3I55 - chains 0 and Y of the 32 polymer chains in the assembly; structure by X-ray diffraction, 3.11 A resolution.

Chain 0:
Molecule: 23S ribosomal RNA
Organism: Haloarcula marismortui ATCC 43049
Sequence (2923 nucleotides; each row starts with the number of its first residue):
     1 GUUGGCUACUAUGCCAGCUGGUGGAUUGCUCGGCUCAGGCGCUGAUGAAG
    51 GACGUGCCAAGCUGCGAUAAGCUGUGGGGAGCCGCACGGAGGCGAAGAAC
   101 CACAGAUUUCCGAAUGAGAAUCUCUCUAACAAUUGCUUCGCGCAAUGAGG
   151 AACCCCGAGAACUGAAACAUCUCAGUAUCGGGAGGAACAGAAAACGCAAC
   201 GUGAUGUCGUUAGUAACCGCGAGUGAACGCGAUACAGCCCAAACCGAAGC
   251 CCUCACGGGCAAUGUGGUGUCAGGGCUACCUCUCAUCAGCCGACCGUCUU
   301 CACGAAGUCUCUUGGAAUAGAGCGUGAUACAGGGUGACAACCCCGUACUG
   351 AAGACCAGUACGCUGUGCGGUAGUGCCAGAGUAGCGGGGGUUGGAUAUCC
   401 CUCGCGAAUAACGCAGGCAUCGACUGCGAAGGCUAAACACAACCUGAGAC
   451 CGAUAGUGAACAAGUAGUGUGAACGAACGCUGCAAAGUACCCUCAGAAGG
   501 GAGGCGAAAUAGAGCAUGAAAUCAGUUGGCGAUCGAGCGACAGGGCAUAC
   551 AAGGUCCCUUGACGAAUGACCGAGACGCGAGUCUCCAGUAAGACUCACGG
   601 GAAGCCGAUGUUCUGUCGUACGUUUUGAAAAACGAGCCAGGGAGUGUGUC
   651 UGUAUGGCAAGUCUAACCGGAGUAUCCGGGGAGGCACAGGGAAACCGACA
   701 UGGCCGCAGGGCUUUGCCCGAGGGCCGCCGUCUUCAAGGGCGGGGAGCCA
   751 UGUGGACACGACCCGAAUCCGGACGAUCUACGCAUGGACAAGAUGAAGCG
   801 UGCCGAAAGGCACGUGGAAGUCUGUUAGAGUUGGUGUCCUACAAUACCCU
   851 CUCGUGAUCUAUGUGUAGGGGUGAAAGGCCCAUCGAGUCCGGCAACAGCU
   901 GGUUCCAAUCGAAACAUGUCGAAGCAUGACCUCCGCCGAGGUAGUCUGUG
   951 AGGUAGAGCGACCGAUUGGUGUGUCCGCCUCCGAGAGGAGUCGGCACACC
  1001 UGUCAAACUCCAAACUUACAGACGCUGUUUGACGCGGGGAUUCCGGUGCG
  1051 CGGGGUAAGCCUGUGUACCAGGAGGGGAACAACCCAGAGAUAGGUUAAGG
  1101 UCCCCAAGUGUGGAUUAAGUGUAAUCCUCUGAAGGUGGUCUCGAGCCCUA
  1151 GACAGCCGGGAGGUGAGCUUAGAAGCAGCUACCCUCUAAGAAAAGCGUAA
  1201 CAGCUUACCGGCCGAGGUUUGAGGCGCCCAAAAUGAUCGGGACUCAAAUC
  1251 CACCACCGAGACCUGUCCGUACCACUCAUACUGGUAAUCGAGUAGAUUGG
  1301 CGCUCUAAUUGGAUGGAAGCAGGGGCGAGAGCUCCUGUGGACCGAUUAGU
  1351 GACGAAAAUCCUGGCCAUAGUAGCAGCGAUAGUCGGGUGAGAACCCCGAC
  1401 GGCCUAAUGGAUAAGGGUUCCUCAGCACUGCUGAUCAGCUGAGGGUUAGC
  1451 CGGUCCUAAGUCUCACCGCAACUCGACUGAGACGAAAUGGGAAACAGGUU
  1501 AAUAUUCCUGUGCCAUCAUGCAGUGAAAGUUGACGCCCUGGGGUCGAUCA
  1551 CGCCGGGCAUUCGCCCGGUCGAACCGUCCAACUCCGUGGAAGCCGUAAUG
  1601 GCAGGAAGCGGACGAACGGCGGCAUAGGGAAACGUGAUUCAACCUGGGGC
  1651 CCAUGAAAAGACGAGCAUGAUGUCCGUACCGAGAACCGACACAGGUGUCC
  1701 AUGGCGGCGAAAGCCAAGGCCUGUCGGGAGCAACCAACGUUAGGGAAUUC
  1751 GGCAAGUUAGUCCCGUACCUUCGGAAGAAGGGAUGCCUGCUCCGGAACGG
  1801 AGCAGGUCGCAGUGACUCGGAAGCUCGGACUGUCUAGUAACAACAUAGGU
  1851 GACCGCAAAUCCGCAAGGACUCGUACGGUCACUGAAUCCUGCCCAGUGCA
  1901 GGUAUCUGAACACCUCGUACAAGAGGACGAAGGACCUGUCAACGGCGGGG
  1951 GUAACUAUGACCCUCUUAAGGUAGCGUAGUACCUUGCCGCAUCAGUAGCG
  2001 GCUUGCAUGAAUGGAUUAACCAGAGCUUCACUGUCCCAACGUUGGGCCCG
  2051 GUGAACUGUACAUUCCAGUGCGGAGUCUGGAGACACCCAGGGGGAAGCGA
  2101 AGACCCUAUGGAGCUUUACUGCAGGCUGUCGCUGAGACGUGGUCGCCGAU
  2151 GUGCAGCAUAGGUAGGAGUCGUUACAGAGGUACCCGCGCUAGCGGGCCAC
  2201 CCAGACAACAGUGAAAUACUACCCGUCGGUGACUGCGACUCUCACUCCGG
  2251 GAGGAGGACACCGAUAGCCGGGCAGUUUGACUGGGGCGGUACGCGCUCGA
  2301 AAAGAUAUCGAGCGCGCCCUAUGGUCAUCUCAGCCGGGACAGAGACCCGG
  2351 CGAAGAGUGCAAGAGCAAAAGAUGACUUGACAGUGUUCUUCCCAACGAGG
  2401 AACGCUGACGCGAAAGCGUGGUCUAGCGAACCAAUUAGCCUGCUUGAUGC
  2451 GGGCAAUUGAUGACAGAAAAGCUACCCUAGGGAUAACAGAGUCGUCACUC
  2501 GCAAGAGCACAUAUCGACCGAGUGGCUUGCUACCUCGAUGUCGGUUCCCU
  2551 CCAUCCUGCCCGUGCAGAAGCGGGCAAGGGUGAGGUUGUUCGCCUAUUAA
  2601 AGGAGGUCGUGAGCUGGGUUUAGACCGUCGUGAGACAGGUCGGCUGCUAU
  2651 CUACUGGGUGUGUAAUGGUGUCUGACAAGAACGACCGUAUAGUACGAGAG
  2701 GAACUACGGUUGGUGGCCACUGGUGUACCGGUUGUUCGAGAGAGCACGUG
  2751 CCGGGUAGCCACGCCACACGGGGUAAGAGCUGAACGCAUCUAAGCUCGAA
  2801 ACCCACUUGGAAAAGAGACACCGCCGAGGUCCCGCGUACAAGACGCGGUC
  2851 GAUAGACUCGGGGUGUGCGCGUCGAGGUAACGAGACGUUAAGCCCACGAG
  2901 CACUAACAGACCAAAGCCAUCAU
Unresolved in the structure: 1-9, 126-127, 715, 971-998, 1560, 1952-1963, 2137-2236, 2339-2343, 2665-2666, 2915-2923
Modified positions: 1MA (6-hydro-1-methyladenosine-5'-monophosphate) at position 628, OMU (o2'-methyluridine 5'-monophosphate) at position 2587, OMG (o2'-methylguanosine-5'-monophosphate) at position 2588, UR3 (3-methyluridine-5'-monophoshate) at position 2619, PSU (pseudouridine-5'-monophosphate) at position 2621
Metal / ion sites: Mg2+ site 1 near G28 (its only coordinating residue here); Na+ site 1: C40, G41; Na+ site 2 near G56 (its only coordinating residue here); Sr2+ site 1 near A86 (its only coordinating residue here); Na+ site 3 near U108 (its only coordinating residue here); Mg2+ site 2 near U115 (its only coordinating residue here); Na+ site 4 near C141 (its only coordinating residue here); Na+ site 5 near U146 (its only coordinating residue here); Mg2+ site 3: C162, U163, U2276; Na+ site 6: A165, A166; Mg2+ site 4 near A166 (its only coordinating residue here); Mg2+ site 5: A167, C168; 67 more Mg2+ sites not listed; 43 more Na+ sites not listed; 37 more Sr2+ sites not listed
Small-molecule neighbours: Mycalamide A (MYL): A2430, C2431, C2432, A2433, G2459, A2460

Chain Y:
Name: 50S ribosomal protein L32e
Organism: Haloarcula marismortui
Reference sequence: P12736 (RL32_HALMA); residues 0-240 here correspond to UniProt positions 1-241 (UniProt number = residue number + 1)
Chain sequence (241 residues; each row starts with the number of its first residue; numbering starts at 0):
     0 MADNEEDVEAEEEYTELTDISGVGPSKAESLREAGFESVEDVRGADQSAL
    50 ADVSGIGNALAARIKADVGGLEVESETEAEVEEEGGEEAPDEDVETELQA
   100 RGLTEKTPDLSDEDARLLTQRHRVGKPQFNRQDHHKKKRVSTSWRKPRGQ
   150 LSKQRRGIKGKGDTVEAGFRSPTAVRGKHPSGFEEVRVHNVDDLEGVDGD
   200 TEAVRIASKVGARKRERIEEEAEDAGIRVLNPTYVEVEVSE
Unresolved in the structure: 0-94, 237-240
Metal / ion sites: Mg2+: His133, Lys136, Val139

Chain 0 / chain Y interface:
Residue-residue contacts (170; chain 0 residue first):
  G320(0) - Arg212(Y)  hydrogen bond to the sugar
  A521(0) - Lys137(Y)  salt bridge to the phosphate
  U522(0) - Lys137(Y)  salt bridge to the phosphate
  G537(0) - Lys135(Y)  hydrogen bond to the sugar
  G537(0) - Lys160(Y)  sugar contact
  C538(0) - His134(Y)  salt bridge to the phosphate
  C538(0) - Lys135(Y)  phosphate contact
  G539(0) - His134(Y)  hydrogen bond to the sugar
  G539(0) - Gly159(Y)  hydrogen bond to the base
  A540(0) - Gln127(Y)  hydrogen bond to the phosphate
  A540(0) - Gly159(Y)  sugar contact
  A540(0) - Gly161(Y)  sugar contact
  C541(0) - Pro126(Y)  phosphate contact
  C541(0) - Gln127(Y)  hydrogen bond to the phosphate
  A551(0) - Tyr233(Y)  phosphate contact
  A552(0) - Arg204(Y)  hydrogen bond to the phosphate
  A552(0) - Leu229(Y)  sugar contact
  A552(0) - Pro231(Y)  phosphate contact
  A552(0) - Tyr233(Y)  hydrogen bond to the phosphate
  G553(0) - His178(Y)  salt bridge to the phosphate
  G553(0) - Pro179(Y)  sugar contact
  G553(0) - Arg204(Y)  salt bridge to the phosphate
  G554(0) - His178(Y)  phosphate contact
  G554(0) - Ser180(Y)  phosphate contact
  G554(0) - Arg227(Y)  salt bridge to the phosphate
  U555(0) - His121(Y)  phosphate contact
  C556(0) - His121(Y)  salt bridge to the phosphate
  C594(0) - Arg122(Y)  hydrogen bond to the sugar
  U595(0) - Arg122(Y)  salt bridge to the phosphate
  C617(0) - Lys158(Y)  hydrogen bond to the sugar
  C617(0) - Gly159(Y)  base contact
  G618(0) - Lys160(Y)  hydrogen bond to the sugar
  A620(0) - Asp132(Y)  hydrogen bond to the sugar
  A620(0) - Lys135(Y)  hydrogen bond to the sugar
  A620(0) - Lys152(Y)  phosphate contact
  A620(0) - Lys160(Y)  salt bridge to the phosphate
  C621(0) - Gln131(Y)  hydrogen bond to the phosphate
  C621(0) - Asp132(Y)  sugar contact
  C621(0) - Ser151(Y)  phosphate contact
  C621(0) - Lys152(Y)  salt bridge to the phosphate
  G622(0) - Gln131(Y)  hydrogen bond to the phosphate
  G622(0) - Arg147(Y)  phosphate contact
  G622(0) - Gly148(Y)  hydrogen bond to the phosphate
  G622(0) - Ser151(Y)  phosphate contact
  U623(0) - Gly148(Y)  phosphate contact
  U623(0) - Gln149(Y)  phosphate contact
  U623(0) - Leu150(Y)  base contact
  U624(0) - Leu150(Y)  base contact
  U625(0) - Leu150(Y)  base contact
  1MA_628(0) - Leu150(Y)  phosphate contact
  A629(0) - Lys152(Y)  salt bridge to the phosphate
  C637(0) - Lys136(Y)  salt bridge to the phosphate
  C637(0) - Arg138(Y)  salt bridge to the phosphate
  C638(0) - Lys136(Y)  phosphate contact
  C638(0) - Lys137(Y)  phosphate contact
  C638(0) - Arg138(Y)  salt bridge to the phosphate
  A639(0) - Arg138(Y)  phosphate contact
  C905(0) - Arg144(Y)  salt bridge to the phosphate
  C906(0) - Trp143(Y)  phosphate contact
  C906(0) - Arg144(Y)  phosphate contact
  C906(0) - Lys145(Y)  hydrogen bond to the phosphate
  C906(0) - Arg147(Y)  salt bridge to the phosphate
  A907(0) - Trp143(Y)  hydrogen bond to the phosphate
  A907(0) - Lys145(Y)  phosphate contact
  A907(0) - Val164(Y)  phosphate contact
  A908(0) - Glu165(Y)  phosphate contact
  A908(0) - Ala166(Y)  hydrogen bond to the phosphate
  G1071(0) - Gln149(Y)  phosphate contact
  G1071(0) - Arg154(Y)  sugar contact
  G1072(0) - Arg154(Y)  salt bridge to the phosphate
  G1072(0) - Arg155(Y)  phosphate contact
  A1073(0) - Arg155(Y)  sugar contact
  A1073(0) - Gly156(Y)  hydrogen bond to the sugar
  A1073(0) - Ile157(Y)  phosphate contact
  A1073(0) - Lys158(Y)  phosphate contact
  G1074(0) - Ile157(Y)  phosphate contact
  G1074(0) - Lys158(Y)  hydrogen bond to the phosphate
  G1075(0) - Lys158(Y)  salt bridge to the phosphate
  G1089(0) - Glu165(Y)  hydrogen bond to the sugar
  G1089(0) - Gly167(Y)  hydrogen bond to the base
  A1090(0) - Gly167(Y)  sugar contact
  A1090(0) - Phe168(Y)  sugar contact
  U1091(0) - Val123(Y)  sugar contact
  G1260(0) - Lys158(Y)  base contact
  U1266(0) - Arg115(Y)  hydrogen bond to the phosphate
  U1266(0) - Gln119(Y)  hydrogen bond to the sugar
  C1267(0) - Arg115(Y)  salt bridge to the phosphate
  C1267(0) - Leu116(Y)  sugar contact
  C1267(0) - Gln119(Y)  sugar contact
  C1267(0) - Pro171(Y)  sugar contact
  C1268(0) - Ala166(Y)  hydrogen bond to the sugar
  C1268(0) - Arg169(Y)  sugar contact
  C1268(0) - Ser170(Y)  sugar contact
  C1268(0) - Pro171(Y)  phosphate contact
  C1268(0) - Thr172(Y)  hydrogen bond to the phosphate
  C1268(0) - Arg175(Y)  hydrogen bond to the phosphate
  G1269(0) - Ala166(Y)  sugar contact
  G1269(0) - Arg175(Y)  salt bridge to the phosphate
  U1293(0) - Gln149(Y)  hydrogen bond to the sugar
  U1293(0) - Arg154(Y)  sugar contact
  A1294(0) - Gln149(Y)  phosphate contact
  G1311(0) - His188(Y)  sugar contact
  G1311(0) - Asn189(Y)  phosphate contact
  G1311(0) - Lys208(Y)  base contact
  G1312(0) - His188(Y)  sugar contact
  G1312(0) - Asn189(Y)  phosphate contact
  G1312(0) - Lys208(Y)  sugar contact
  G1312(0) - Val209(Y)  hydrogen bond to the sugar
  G1312(0) - Lys213(Y)  salt bridge to the phosphate
  A1313(0) - Lys208(Y)  sugar contact
  A1313(0) - Val209(Y)  phosphate contact
  A1313(0) - Gly210(Y)  hydrogen bond to the phosphate
  A1313(0) - Lys213(Y)  salt bridge to the phosphate
  G1315(0) - Gly210(Y)  sugar contact
  G1315(0) - Ala211(Y)  hydrogen bond to the phosphate
  G1315(0) - Arg212(Y)  hydrogen bond to the base
  G1315(0) - Glu215(Y)  hydrogen bond to the base
  G1316(0) - Gly210(Y)  phosphate contact
  G1316(0) - Ala211(Y)  hydrogen bond to the phosphate
  A1317(0) - Lys208(Y)  phosphate contact
  A1318(0) - Lys208(Y)  phosphate contact
  G1324(0) - Arg204(Y)  base contact
  G1325(0) - Pro179(Y)  sugar contact
  C1326(0) - Arg120(Y)  salt bridge to the phosphate
  C1326(0) - Gly176(Y)  phosphate contact
  C1326(0) - Lys177(Y)  sugar contact
  G1327(0) - Arg120(Y)  salt bridge to the phosphate
  G1327(0) - Lys125(Y)  base contact
  G1327(0) - Arg169(Y)  hydrogen bond to the phosphate
  G1327(0) - Ser170(Y)  phosphate contact
  G1327(0) - Val174(Y)  phosphate contact
  G1327(0) - Arg175(Y)  phosphate contact
  G1327(0) - Gly176(Y)  hydrogen bond to the phosphate
  A1328(0) - Lys125(Y)  sugar contact
  A1328(0) - Phe128(Y)  sugar contact
  A1328(0) - Val164(Y)  sugar contact
  A1328(0) - Glu165(Y)  base contact
  A1328(0) - Ala166(Y)  hydrogen bond to the base
  A1328(0) - Phe168(Y)  sugar contact
  A1328(0) - Arg169(Y)  salt bridge to the phosphate
  A1328(0) - Ser170(Y)  hydrogen bond to the phosphate
  A1328(0) - Arg175(Y)  salt bridge to the phosphate
  G1329(0) - Lys125(Y)  salt bridge to the phosphate
  G1329(0) - Phe128(Y)  phosphate contact
  G1329(0) - Trp143(Y)  phosphate contact
  G1329(0) - Val164(Y)  sugar contact
  G1329(0) - Arg169(Y)  base contact
  A1330(0) - Ser142(Y)  sugar contact
  A1330(0) - Trp143(Y)  hydrogen bond to the phosphate
  A1330(0) - Arg144(Y)  phosphate contact
  G1331(0) - Ser142(Y)  hydrogen bond to the phosphate
  G1331(0) - Arg144(Y)  salt bridge to the phosphate
  U1333(0) - Arg186(Y)  hydrogen bond to the phosphate
  U1333(0) - Arg204(Y)  sugar contact
  C1334(0) - Arg186(Y)  salt bridge to the phosphate
  C1334(0) - Arg204(Y)  hydrogen bond to the sugar
  C1334(0) - Ile205(Y)  sugar contact
  C1334(0) - Ala206(Y)  phosphate contact
  C1334(0) - Ser207(Y)  hydrogen bond to the phosphate
  C1334(0) - Asn230(Y)  sugar contact
  C1335(0) - Ser207(Y)  phosphate contact
  C1335(0) - Asn230(Y)  phosphate contact
  C1343(0) - Lys208(Y)  hydrogen bond to the base
  G1344(0) - Lys208(Y)  hydrogen bond to the sugar
  A1356(0) - Arg130(Y)  salt bridge to the phosphate
  A1356(0) - Asp132(Y)  base contact
  A1356(0) - Lys136(Y)  base contact
  A1356(0) - Arg138(Y)  hydrogen bond to the sugar
  A1356(0) - Val139(Y)  base contact
  U2059(0) - Lys136(Y)  hydrogen bond to the sugar
Interface residues without a listed pair, chain 0 (75 interface residues in all): A319, C596, G1290, U1314, A2060
Interface residues without a listed pair, chain Y (80 interface residues in all): Glu112, Thr118, Pro146, Asp162, Glu184, Arg214, Arg216

In short:
Chain 0 and chain Y form an interface of 75 and 80 residues respectively, with 48 hydrogen bonds and 30 salt
bridges. Polar contacts include G539(0)-Gly159(Y), G1089(0)-Gly167(Y) and G1315(0)-Arg212(Y). Bound to chain
0: Mycalamide A. C40(0) and G41(0) coordinate Na+ site 1.
Chain 0 is 23S ribosomal RNA (Haloarcula marismortui ATCC 43049) and chain Y is 50S ribosomal protein L32e
(Haloarcula marismortui); the structure, Co-crystal structure of Mycalamide A Bound to the Large Ribosomal
Subunit, was determined by X-ray diffraction together with 3I56 from the same study.
